Entry 6S91 (electron microscopy, 2.68 A resolution); this record covers chains H and V of the 35 polymer chains in the assembly.

[Chain H]
Name: CRISPR-associated protein, Cmr3 family
Source organism: Sulfolobus islandicus (strain REY15A)
UniProt: F0NDX1 (F0NDX1_SULIR); residues 1-313 here = UniProt positions 1-313
Sequence (313 residues; each row starts with the number of its first residue):
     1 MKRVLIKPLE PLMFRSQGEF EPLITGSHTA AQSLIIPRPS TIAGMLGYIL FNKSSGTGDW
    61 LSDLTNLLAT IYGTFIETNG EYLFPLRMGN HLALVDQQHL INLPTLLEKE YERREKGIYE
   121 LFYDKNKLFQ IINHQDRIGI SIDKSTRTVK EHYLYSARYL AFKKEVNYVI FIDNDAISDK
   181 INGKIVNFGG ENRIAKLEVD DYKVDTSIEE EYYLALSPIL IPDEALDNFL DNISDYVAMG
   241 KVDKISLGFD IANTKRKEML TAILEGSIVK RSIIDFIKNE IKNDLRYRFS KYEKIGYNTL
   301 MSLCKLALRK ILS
Disordered / not traced: 1

[Chain V]
Molecule: crRNA
Source organism: Sulfolobus islandicus REY15A
Sequence (51 nucleotides; each row starts with the number of its first residue):
     1 AUUGAAAGUU CAAAGCUUAG AUACCCUGGA GGGAAACCAG ACUUAACACC A
Disordered / not traced: 49-51
Differences from the reference sequence: conflict A1 (C2068518 in 323473489), U3 (G2068520 in 323473489)

[How chain H and chain V interact]
Residue-residue contacts (66; chain H residue first):
  Arg-15(H) with U3(V), hydrogen bond to the sugar; G4(V), salt bridge to the phosphate
  Ser-16(H) with U3(V), base contact
  Gln-17(H) with U3(V), base contact
  Phe-20(H) with A5(V), hydrogen bond to the base; A6(V), hydrogen bond to the base; A7(V), base contact
  Glu-21(H) with A5(V), hydrogen bond to the base; A6(V), base contact; A7(V), base contact
  Pro-22(H) with A7(V), base contact
  Thr-29(H) with A7(V), base contact
  Arg-38(H) with U3(V), base contact
  Ser-40(H) with U3(V), hydrogen bond to the phosphate
  Thr-41(H) with U2(V), phosphate contact; U3(V), hydrogen bond to the phosphate
  Gly-44(H) with A1(V), hydrogen bond to the sugar; U2(V), phosphate contact
  Met-45(H) with U2(V), base contact
  Gly-47(H) with A1(V), sugar contact
  Tyr-48(H) with A1(V), hydrogen bond to the sugar; U2(V), base contact
  Phe-51(H) with A1(V), stacking on the base
  Trp-60(H) with A1(V), phosphate contact
  Leu-64(H) with A1(V), sugar contact; U2(V), phosphate contact
  Ile-138(H) with U9(V), base contact
  Gly-139(H) with U9(V), phosphate contact
  Ile-140(H) with A7(V), hydrogen bond to the sugar; G8(V), sugar contact; U9(V), hydrogen bond to the phosphate; U10(V), sugar contact
  Ser-141(H) with A7(V), phosphate contact; G8(V), phosphate contact
  Ile-142(H) with G8(V), hydrogen bond to the phosphate; U10(V), sugar contact
  Arg-147(H) with U10(V), hydrogen bond to the sugar; C11(V), sugar contact
  Thr-148(H) with U10(V), base contact; C11(V), sugar contact
  Val-149(H) with U10(V), hydrogen bond to the base
  Tyr-153(H) with A7(V), base contact
  Leu-154(H) with U9(V), base contact
  Tyr-155(H) with A7(V), base contact
  Asn-187(H) with U2(V), base contact
  Phe-188(H) with U2(V), base contact
  Gly-189(H) with U2(V), base contact
  Gly-190(H) with G4(V), phosphate contact; A5(V), phosphate contact
  Glu-191(H) with A5(V), hydrogen bond to the phosphate; A6(V), base contact
  Asn-192(H) with A5(V), hydrogen bond to the phosphate; A6(V), phosphate contact
  Ser-246(H) with U3(V), base contact
  Gly-248(H) with U3(V), sugar contact
  Phe-249(H) with U2(V), sugar contact; U3(V), hydrogen bond to the phosphate; G4(V), stacking on the base
  Asp-250(H) with U2(V), phosphate contact
  Ile-251(H) with A1(V), base contact; U2(V), hydrogen bond to the phosphate; G4(V), sugar contact
  Ala-252(H) with A1(V), hydrogen bond to the base
  Arg-256(H) with G4(V), base contact
  Lys-257(H) with U2(V), salt bridge to the phosphate; U3(V), salt bridge to the phosphate
Also at the interface, not in a pair above, chain H (50 interface residues in all): Met-13, Phe-14, Gly-18, Ala-43, Lys-144, Ile-245, Leu-247, Thr-254

[Overview]
50 residues of chain H face 11 of chain V across their interface; the contacts include 18 hydrogen bonds, 3
salt bridges and 2 aromatic stacking contacts. Among the polar pairs are Phe-20(H)/A5(V), Phe-20(H)/A6(V) and
Glu-21(H)/A5(V).
Here chain H is CRISPR-associated protein, Cmr3 family (Sulfolobus islandicus (strain REY15A)) and chain V is
crRNA (Sulfolobus islandicus REY15A). Entry 6S91 (Cryo-EM structure of the Type III-B Cmr-beta bound to
cognate target RNA and AMPPnP, state 2) was determined by electron microscopy (same publication as 6S6B, 6S8B,
6S8E, 6SH8, 6SHB and 6SIC).
